Entry 6IK9 (X-ray diffraction, 2.44 A resolution); this record covers chains A and B of the 3 polymer chains in the assembly.

# Chain A
Protein: HIV-1 reverse transcriptase p66 subunit
Source organism: Human immunodeficiency virus 1
Reference sequence: D3XFN7 (D3XFN7_9HIV1); residues 1-555 here correspond to UniProt positions 100-654 (UniProt number = residue number + 99)
Amino-acid sequence (557 residues; row label = number of the first residue in the row; numbers below 1 keep their minus sign (Met-1 is residue -1)):
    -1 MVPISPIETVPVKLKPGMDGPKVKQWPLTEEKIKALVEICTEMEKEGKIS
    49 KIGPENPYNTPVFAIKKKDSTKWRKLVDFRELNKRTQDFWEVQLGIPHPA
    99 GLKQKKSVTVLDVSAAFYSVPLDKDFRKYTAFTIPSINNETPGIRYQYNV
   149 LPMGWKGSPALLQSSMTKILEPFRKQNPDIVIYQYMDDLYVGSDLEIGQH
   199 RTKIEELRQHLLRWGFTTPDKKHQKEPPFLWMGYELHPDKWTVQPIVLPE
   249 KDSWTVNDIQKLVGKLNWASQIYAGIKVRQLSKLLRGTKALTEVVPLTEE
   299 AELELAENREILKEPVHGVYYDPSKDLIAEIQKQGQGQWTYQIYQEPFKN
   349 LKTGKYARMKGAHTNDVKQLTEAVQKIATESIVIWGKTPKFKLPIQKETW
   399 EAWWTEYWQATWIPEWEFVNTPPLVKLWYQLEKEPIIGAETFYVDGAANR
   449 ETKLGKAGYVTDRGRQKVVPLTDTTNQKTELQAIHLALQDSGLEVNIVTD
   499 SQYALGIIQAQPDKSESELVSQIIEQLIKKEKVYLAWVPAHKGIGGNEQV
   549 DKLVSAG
Unresolved in the structure: -1 to 0, 554-555
Construct notes: expression tag (-1 to 0); engineered mutation Ser112 (Gly211 in D3XFN7), Ala113 (Asp212 in D3XFN7), Phe115 (Tyr214 in D3XFN7), Tyr116 (Phe215 in D3XFN7), Met151 (Gln250 in D3XFN7), Leu159 (Ile258 in D3XFN7), Leu160 (Phe259 in D3XFN7), Ser162 (Cys261 in D3XFN7), Ser280 (Cys379 in D3XFN7)
Ion coordination: Mg2+: Val111, Asp185 (together with 2'-deoxyguanosine-5'-triphosphate)
Residues lining bound ligands: 2'-deoxyguanosine-5'-triphosphate (DGT): Lys65, Asp67, Arg72, Leu74, Asp110, Val111, Ser112, Ala113, Ala114, Phe115, Met151, Gly152, Met184, Asp185, Lys220

# Chain B
Protein: HIV-1 reverse transcriptase p51 subunit
Source organism: Human immunodeficiency virus 1
Reference sequence: P12497 (POL_HV1N5); residues 1-428 here correspond to UniProt positions 588-1015 (UniProt number = residue number + 587)
Amino-acid sequence (444 residues; each row starts with the number of its first residue; numbers below 1 keep their minus sign (Met-15 is residue -15)):
   -15 MAHHHHHHALEVLFQGPISPIETVPVKLKPGMDGPKVKQWPLTEEKIKAL
    35 VEICTEMEKEGKISKIGPENPYNTPVFAIKKKDSTKWRKLVDFRELNKRT
    85 QDFWEVQLGIPHPAGLKQKKSVTVLDVGDAYFSVPLDKDFRKYTAFTIPS
   135 INNETPGIRYQYNVLPQGWKGSPAIFQSSMTKILEPFRKQNPDIVIYQYM
   185 DDLYVGSDLEIGQHRTKIEELRQHLLRWGFTTPDKKHQKEPPFLWMGYEL
   235 HPDKWTVQPIVLPEKDSWTVNDIQKLVGKLNWASQIYAGIKVRQLSKLLR
   285 GTKALTEVVPLTEEAELELAENREILKEPVHGVYYDPSKDLIAEIQKQGQ
   335 GQWTYQIYQEPFKNLKTGKYARMKGAHTNDVKQLTEAVQKIATESIVIWG
   385 KTPKFKLPIQKETWEAWWTEYWQATWIPEWEFVNTPPLVKLWYQ
Unresolved in the structure: -15 to 4, 214-230, 428
Construct notes: expression tag (-15 to 0); engineered mutation Ser162 (Cys749 in P12497), Ser280 (Cys867 in P12497)
Swiss-Prot annotation at these positions:
  - region: Phe227 to His235 (RT 'primer grip')
  - motif: Trp398 to Trp414 (Tryptophan repeat motif)
  - binding site (Mg(2+)): Asp110, Asp185, Asp186
  - site (Essential for RT p66/p51 heterodimerization): Trp401, Trp414

# Chain A / chain B interface
Contacting residue pairs - 120 pairs, chain A then chain B:
  Val8(A) - Glu53(B)
  Pro9(A) - Glu53(B)
  Gln85(A) - Glu53(B)  hydrogen bond (side chain-backbone)
  Asp86(A) - Lys20(B)  salt bridge
  Asp86(A) - Pro55(B)
  Phe87(A) - Pro52(B)
  Phe87(A) - Glu53(B)
  Trp88(A) - Lys20(B)
  Trp88(A) - Val21(B)
  Trp88(A) - Lys22(B)
  Trp88(A) - Pro52(B)  hydrogen bond (backbone-backbone)
  Trp88(A) - Asn54(B)
  Trp88(A) - Pro55(B)
  Trp88(A) - Asn57(B)
  Trp88(A) - Thr131(B)
  Trp88(A) - Arg143(B)
  Val90(A) - Pro140(B)
  Val90(A) - Gly141(B)  hydrogen bond (backbone-backbone)
  Val90(A) - Arg143(B)
  Leu92(A) - Pro133(B)  hydrophobic
  Leu92(A) - Asn137(B)
  Gly93(A) - Asn137(B)  hydrogen bond (backbone-side chain)
  Ile94(A) - Asn137(B)
  Pro95(A) - Asn136(B)
  Pro95(A) - Asn137(B)
  His96(A) - Asn136(B)  hydrogen bond (backbone-side chain)
  Gly99(A) - Asn136(B)
  Ala158(A) - Pro52(B)
  Leu159(A) - Pro52(B)  hydrophobic
  Ser162(A) - Pro52(B)
  Thr165(A) - Pro140(B)
  Thr165(A) - Ile142(B)
  Glu169(A) - Lys49(B)  salt bridge
  Arg172(A) - Thr139(B)
  Val179(A) - Glu138(B)
  Ile180(A) - Glu138(B)
  Tyr181(A) - Asn136(B)  hydrogen bond
  Tyr181(A) - Glu138(B)
  Gln182(A) - Glu138(B)  hydrogen bond (backbone-backbone)
  Gln182(A) - Pro140(B)
  Arg356(A) - Glu396(B)  salt bridge
  Lys358(A) - Gln394(B)  hydrogen bond
  Lys358(A) - Glu396(B)  salt bridge
  Gln373(A) - Glu396(B)
  Gln373(A) - Thr397(B)  hydrogen bond
  Ala376(A) - Trp401(B)  hydrophobic
  Thr377(A) - Pro25(B)
  Ile380(A) - Pro25(B)  hydrophobic
  Ile380(A) - Leu26(B)
  Ile380(A) - Thr27(B)
  Val381(A) - Pro25(B)  hydrophobic
  Val381(A) - Ile135(B)
  Val381(A) - Asn136(B)  hydrogen bond (backbone-backbone)
  Val381(A) - Asn137(B)
  Ile382(A) - Ile135(B)
  Ile382(A) - Asn136(B)
  Gly384(A) - Thr27(B)
  Gly384(A) - Glu28(B)  hydrogen bond (backbone-backbone)
  Trp402(A) - Lys331(B)  hydrogen bond (backbone-side chain)
  Trp402(A) - His361(B)
  Trp402(A) - Asp364(B)
  Tyr405(A) - Lys331(B)  hydrogen bond (backbone-side chain)
  Tyr405(A) - Asn418(B)
  Trp406(A) - Lys331(B)
  Trp406(A) - Asn418(B)
  Trp406(A) - Thr419(B)
  Trp406(A) - Pro420(B)  hydrophobic
  Trp406(A) - Pro421(B)
  Gln407(A) - Lys331(B)  hydrogen bond (backbone-side chain)
  Gln407(A) - Pro392(B)
  Gln407(A) - Ile393(B)
  Gln407(A) - Gln394(B)  hydrogen bond
  Gln407(A) - Val417(B)  hydrogen bond (side chain-backbone)
  Gln407(A) - Asn418(B)
  Ala408(A) - Trp337(B)  hydrophobic
  Ala408(A) - Asp364(B)
  Ala408(A) - Pro392(B)  hydrogen bond (backbone-backbone)
  Ala408(A) - Ile393(B)
  Thr409(A) - Asp364(B)  hydrogen bond (backbone-side chain)
  Trp410(A) - Asn363(B)
  Trp410(A) - Val365(B)  hydrophobic
  Trp410(A) - Trp401(B)  hydrophobic
  Trp410(A) - Tyr405(B)
  Pro412(A) - Trp401(B)  hydrophobic
  Pro433(A) - Asn255(B)
  Pro433(A) - Thr290(B)
  Thr439(A) - Lys287(B)
  Thr439(A) - Leu289(B)  hydrogen bond (side chain-backbone)
  Tyr441(A) - Gln258(B)
  Tyr441(A) - Thr286(B)
  Tyr441(A) - Lys287(B)  hydrogen bond (side chain-backbone)
  Tyr441(A) - Leu289(B)
  Val458(A) - Thr286(B)
  Thr459(A) - Thr286(B)
  Asp460(A) - Thr286(B)
  Asp460(A) - Lys287(B)
  Asp460(A) - Ala288(B)
  Asn494(A) - Leu289(B)
  Val496(A) - Leu289(B)  hydrophobic
  Gln500(A) - Leu422(B)
  Leu503(A) - Pro421(B)
  Gly504(A) - Pro420(B)
  Gln507(A) - Pro421(B)
  Tyr532(A) - Asn255(B)  hydrogen bond
  Tyr532(A) - Lys259(B)
  Tyr532(A) - Leu289(B)  hydrophobic
  Trp535(A) - Leu422(B)
  Val536(A) - Gln258(B)
  Pro537(A) - Gly262(B)
  Pro537(A) - Asn265(B)
  Lys540(A) - Asn265(B)
  Lys540(A) - Ser280(B)
  Gly541(A) - Ser280(B)  hydrogen bond (backbone-side chain)
  Gly541(A) - Lys281(B)
  Gly543(A) - Gln258(B)
  Gly543(A) - Leu283(B)
  Gly543(A) - Gly285(B)
  Gly544(A) - Gly285(B)  hydrogen bond (backbone-backbone)
  Gln547(A) - Gly285(B)
  Gln547(A) - Thr286(B)  hydrogen bond
Also at the interface, not in a pair above, chain A (70 interface residues in all): Gln91, Leu100, Gln161, Trp383, Thr386, Ile434, Ile435, Ala534, Ile542
Also at the interface, not in a pair above, chain B (63 interface residues in all): Gly51, Tyr56, Val254, Thr362, Leu368, Ala400

# Overview
Chain A and chain B form an interface of 70 and 63 residues respectively, with 24 hydrogen bonds and 4 salt
bridges. Polar contacts include Asp86(A)-Lys20(B), Glu169(A)-Lys49(B) and Arg356(A)-Glu396(B). Ligands of
chain A: 2'-deoxyguanosine-5'-triphosphate. Curated annotation (UniProt) lists 3 Mg2+-binding residues on
chain B.
Here chain A is HIV-1 reverse transcriptase p66 subunit and chain B is HIV-1 reverse transcriptase p51
subunit, both from Human immunodeficiency virus 1. Entry 6IK9 (HIV-1 reverse transcriptase with
Q151M/G112S/D113A/Y115F/F116Y/F160L/I159L:DNA:dGTP ternary complex) was determined by X-ray diffraction,
deposited together with 6IKA.
